Entry 8CYC (electron microscopy, 2.90 A resolution); this record covers chains A and B of the 6 polymer chains in the assembly.

# Chain A (and B)
Name: Spike glycoprotein
Source organism: Severe acute respiratory syndrome coronavirus 2
Notes: chain B of this document is another copy of the same molecule, construct and numbering; everything in this record applies to it too
Reference sequence: P0DTC2 (SPIKE_SARS2); residues 1-1273 here = UniProt positions 1-1273
Sequence (1273 residues; row label = number of the first residue in the row):
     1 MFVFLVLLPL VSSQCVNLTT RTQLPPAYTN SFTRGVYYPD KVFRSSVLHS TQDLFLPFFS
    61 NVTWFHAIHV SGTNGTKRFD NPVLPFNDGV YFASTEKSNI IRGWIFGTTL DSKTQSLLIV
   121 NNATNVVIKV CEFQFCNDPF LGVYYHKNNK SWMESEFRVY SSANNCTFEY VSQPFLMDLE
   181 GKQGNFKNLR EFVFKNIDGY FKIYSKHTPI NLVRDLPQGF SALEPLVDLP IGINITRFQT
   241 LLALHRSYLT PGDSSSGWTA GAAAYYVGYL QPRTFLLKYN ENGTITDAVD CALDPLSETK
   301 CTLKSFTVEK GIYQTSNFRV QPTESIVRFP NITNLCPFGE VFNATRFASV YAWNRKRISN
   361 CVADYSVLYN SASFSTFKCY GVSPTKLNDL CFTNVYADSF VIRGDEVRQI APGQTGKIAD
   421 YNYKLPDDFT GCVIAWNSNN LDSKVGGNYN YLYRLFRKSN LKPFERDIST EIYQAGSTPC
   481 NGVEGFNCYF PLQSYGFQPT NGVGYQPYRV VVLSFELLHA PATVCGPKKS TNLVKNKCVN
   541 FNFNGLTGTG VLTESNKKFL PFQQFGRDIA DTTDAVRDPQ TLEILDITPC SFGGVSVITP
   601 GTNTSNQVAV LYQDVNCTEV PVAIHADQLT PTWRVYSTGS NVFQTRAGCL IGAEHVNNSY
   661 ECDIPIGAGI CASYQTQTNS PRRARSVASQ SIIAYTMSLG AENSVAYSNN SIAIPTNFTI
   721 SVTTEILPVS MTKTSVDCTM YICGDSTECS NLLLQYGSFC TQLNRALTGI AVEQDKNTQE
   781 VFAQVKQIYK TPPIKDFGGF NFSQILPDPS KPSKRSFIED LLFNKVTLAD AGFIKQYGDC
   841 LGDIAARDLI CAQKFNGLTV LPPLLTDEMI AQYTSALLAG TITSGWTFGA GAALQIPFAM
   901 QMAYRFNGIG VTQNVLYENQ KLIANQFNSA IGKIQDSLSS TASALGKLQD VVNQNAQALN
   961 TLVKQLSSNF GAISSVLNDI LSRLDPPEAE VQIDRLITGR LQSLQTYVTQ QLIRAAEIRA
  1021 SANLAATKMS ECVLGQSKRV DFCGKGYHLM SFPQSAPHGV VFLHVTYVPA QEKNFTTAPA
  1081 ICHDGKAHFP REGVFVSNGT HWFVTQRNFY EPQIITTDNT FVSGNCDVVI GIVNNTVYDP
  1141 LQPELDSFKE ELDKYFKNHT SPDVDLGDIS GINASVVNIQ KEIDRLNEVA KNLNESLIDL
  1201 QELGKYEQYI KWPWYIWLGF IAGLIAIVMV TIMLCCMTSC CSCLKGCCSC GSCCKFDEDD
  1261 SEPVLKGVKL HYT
Disordered / not traced: 1-12, 677-688, 828-853, 1148-1273 (chain B: 1-12, 677-688, 833-853, 1148-1273)
Construct notes: conflict Pro-986 (Lys in P0DTC2), Pro-987 (Val in P0DTC2)
Swiss-Prot annotation at these positions:
  - region: Asn-280 to Cys-301 (Putative superantigen), Arg-403 to Asp-405 (Integrin-binding motif), Asn-448 to Phe-456 (Immunodominant HLA epitope recognized by the CD8+), Pro-681 to Ala-684 (Putative superantigen), Ser-816 to Tyr-837 (Fusion peptide 1), Lys-835 to Phe-855 (Fusion peptide 2), Asp-1163 to Glu-1202 (Heptad repeat 2)
  - motif: Met-1237 to Cys-1241 (Binding to host endocytosis trafficking protein SNX27), Asp-1257 to Glu-1262 (Diacidic ER export motif (host COPII)), Ser-1261 to Gly-1267 (Binding to host plasma membrane localising/FERM domain proteins), Lys-1269 to Thr-1273 (KxHxx, ER retrieval signal (COPI))
  - site (Cleavage): Arg-685, Ser-686, Arg-815, Ser-816
  - lipidation (S-palmitoyl cysteine): Cys-1235, Cys-1236, Cys-1240, Cys-1241, Cys-1243, Cys-1247, Cys-1248, Cys-1250, Cys-1253, Cys-1254
  - glycosylation: Asn-17 (N-linked (GlcNAc...) (complex) asparagine), Asn-61 (N-linked (GlcNAc...) (hybrid) asparagine), Asn-74 (N-linked (GlcNAc...) (complex) asparagine), Asn-122 (N-linked (GlcNAc...) (hybrid) asparagine), Asn-149 (N-linked (GlcNAc...) (complex) asparagine), Asn-165 (N-linked (GlcNAc...) (complex) asparagine), Asn-234 (N-linked (GlcNAc...) (high mannose) asparagine), Asn-282 (N-linked (GlcNAc...) (complex) asparagine), Thr-323 (O-linked (GalNAc) threonine), Ser-325 (O-linked (HexNAc...) serine), Asn-331 (N-linked (GlcNAc...) (complex) asparagine), Asn-343 (N-linked (GlcNAc...) (complex) asparagine), Asn-603 (N-linked (GlcNAc...) (hybrid) asparagine), Asn-616 (N-linked (GlcNAc...) (complex) asparagine), Asn-657 (N-linked (GlcNAc...) (complex) asparagine), Thr-676 (O-linked (GlcNAc...) threonine), Thr-678 (O-linked (GlcNAc...) threonine), Asn-709 (N-linked (GlcNAc...) (high mannose) asparagine), Asn-717 (N-linked (GlcNAc...) (hybrid) asparagine), Asn-801 (N-linked (GlcNAc...) (hybrid) asparagine) and 6 more in UniProt
  - natural variant: Leu-5 (L5F: In strain: Iota/B.1.526), Ser-13 (S13I: In strain: Epsilon/B.1.427/B.1.429), Leu-18 (L18F: In strain: Beta/B.1.351, Gamma/P.1 and 1 more), Thr-19 (T19I: In strain: Omicron/BQ.1.1, Omicron/XBB.1.5 and 1 more; T19R: In strain: Delta/B.1.617.2, Omicron/BA.2 and 4 more), Thr-20 (T20N: In strain: Gamma/P.1), Leu-24 to Ala-27 (sequence variant, change not given here; In strain: Omicron/BA.2, Omicron/BA.2.12.1 and 6 more), Pro-26 (P26S: In strain: Gamma/P.1), Gln-52 (Q52H: In strain: Omicron/EG.5.1), Ala-67 (A67V: In strain: Eta/B.1.525, Omicron/BA.1), His-69 to Val-70 (deletion: In strain: Alpha/B.1.1.7, Eta/B.1.525 and 5 more), Gly-75 (G75V: In strain: Lambda/C.37), Thr-76 (T76I: In strain: Lambda/C.37), 83 further natural variant entries in UniProt
  - mutagenesis: His-69 to Val-70 (Increased incorporation of cleaved spike into virions), Asn-121 (N121Q: Partial loss of biliverdin affinity), Arg-190 (R190K: Partial loss of biliverdin affinity), Asn-234 (N234Q: Increased resistance to neutralizing antibodies), Asn-331 (N331Q: Reduced viral infectivity), Asn-343 (N343Q: Reduced viral infectivity), Leu-452 (L452R: Increased resistance to neutralizing antibodies. Decreases HLA binding to NF9 epitope. Increased binding affinity to human ACE2), Tyr-453 (Y453F: Decreased HLA binding to NF9 epitope. Increased binding affinity to human ACE2), Ala-475 (A475V: Increased resistance to neutralizing antibodies), Val-483 (V483A: Increased resistance to neutralizing antibodies), Glu-484 (E484D: Increased replication in human TMEM106B overexpressing cells), Phe-490 (F490L: Increased resistance to neutralizing antibodies and human covalescent sera neutralization), 16 further mutagenesis entries in UniProt
Cystine bridges: Cys-15/Cys-136, Cys-131/Cys-166, Cys-291/Cys-301, Cys-336/Cys-361, Cys-379/Cys-432, Cys-391/Cys-525, Cys-480/Cys-488, Cys-538/Cys-590, Cys-617/Cys-649, Cys-662/Cys-671, Cys-738/Cys-760, Cys-743/Cys-749, Cys-1032/Cys-1043, Cys-1082/Cys-1126
What the authors report for this chain:
  - specificity-determining residues: Ala-372 (by similarity / conservation)
  - specificity-determining residues: Lys-378, His-519 (proposed by the authors, not directly observed)

# How chain A and chain B interact
Residue-residue contacts - 152 pairs, chain A then chain B:
  Tyr-38(A) / Phe-562(B)
  Lys-41(A) / Gln-563(B)
  Lys-41(A) / Gln-564(B)
  Lys-41(A) / Phe-565(B)
  Val-42(A) / Gln-564(B)
  Val-42(A) / Phe-565(B)
  Phe-43(A) / Lys-558(B)
  Phe-43(A) / Phe-559(B)  hydrophobic
  Phe-43(A) / Leu-560(B)  hydrophobic
  Phe-43(A) / Phe-565(B)
  Phe-43(A) / Gly-566(B)
  Arg-44(A) / Arg-567(B)
  Arg-44(A) / Asp-568(B)
  Arg-44(A) / Asp-571(B)  salt bridge
  Val-47(A) / Ile-569(B)  hydrophobic
  Thr-167(A) / Arg-357(B)
  Phe-168(A) / Asn-360(B)
  Gly-199(A) / Pro-521(B)
  Tyr-200(A) / Pro-521(B)  hydrophobic
  Glu-224(A) / Phe-562(B)
  Pro-225(A) / Gln-563(B)
  Pro-230(A) / Pro-521(B)  hydrophobic
  Asn-282(A) / Lys-558(B)
  Gly-283(A) / Leu-560(B)
  Asp-737(A) / Asn-317(B)  hydrogen bond
  Met-740(A) / Arg-319(B)
  Met-740(A) / Phe-592(B)  hydrophobic
  Asp-745(A) / Arg-319(B)
  Gln-755(A) / Ser-968(B)
  Gln-755(A) / Asn-969(B)  hydrogen bond (backbone-backbone)
  Gln-755(A) / Phe-970(B)
  Tyr-756(A) / Gln-965(B)
  Tyr-756(A) / Ser-968(B)  hydrogen bond (backbone-side chain)
  Tyr-756(A) / Phe-970(B)
  Gly-757(A) / Gln-965(B)
  Gly-757(A) / Ser-968(B)
  Ser-758(A) / Thr-961(B)
  Ser-758(A) / Gln-965(B)  hydrogen bond (backbone-side chain)
  Phe-759(A) / Gln-965(B)
  Phe-759(A) / Phe-970(B)  hydrophobic
  Phe-759(A) / Ser-1003(B)
  Gln-762(A) / Gln-957(B)  hydrogen bond
  Gln-762(A) / Thr-961(B)
  Arg-765(A) / Gln-957(B)
  Gln-784(A) / Asp-1041(B)
  Lys-786(A) / Gly-700(B)
  Lys-786(A) / Ala-701(B)
  Gln-787(A) / Ala-701(B)
  Gln-787(A) / Asn-703(B)  hydrogen bond
  Ile-788(A) / Leu-699(B)
  Ile-788(A) / Ala-701(B)  hydrogen bond (backbone-backbone)
  Ile-788(A) / Glu-702(B)
  Ile-788(A) / Asn-703(B)  hydrogen bond (backbone-backbone)
  Tyr-789(A) / Asn-703(B)
  Tyr-789(A) / Val-705(B)  hydrophobic
  Lys-790(A) / Glu-702(B)  salt bridge
  Lys-790(A) / Asn-703(B)  hydrogen bond (side chain-backbone)
  Pro-792(A) / Tyr-707(B)  hydrophobic
  Asp-796(A) / Tyr-707(B)  hydrogen bond (backbone-side chain)
  Asp-796(A) / Ser-708(B)
  Asp-796(A) / Asn-709(B)
  Phe-797(A) / Tyr-707(B)
  Lys-854(A) / Pro-589(B)
  Lys-854(A) / Phe-592(B)
  Lys-854(A) / Asp-614(B)
  Phe-855(A) / Asp-568(B)
  Phe-855(A) / Thr-572(B)
  Gly-857(A) / Phe-592(B)
  Thr-859(A) / Phe-592(B)
  Thr-859(A) / Gln-613(B)
  Thr-859(A) / Asp-614(B)
  Leu-861(A) / Gln-613(B)
  Pro-862(A) / Ala-647(B)  hydrophobic
  Pro-862(A) / Gly-667(B)
  Pro-862(A) / Ala-668(B)
  Pro-863(A) / Gly-667(B)
  Pro-863(A) / Ala-668(B)  hydrogen bond (backbone-backbone)
  Pro-863(A) / Gly-669(B)
  Leu-864(A) / Pro-665(B)  hydrophobic
  Leu-864(A) / Gly-669(B)  hydrogen bond (backbone-backbone)
  Leu-864(A) / Met-697(B)  hydrophobic
  Leu-865(A) / Met-697(B)  hydrophobic
  Met-869(A) / Gly-669(B)
  Gln-872(A) / Leu-699(B)
  Tyr-873(A) / Leu-699(B)
  Trp-886(A) / Tyr-1047(B)  hydrogen bond
  Trp-886(A) / Arg-1107(B)
  Thr-887(A) / Tyr-1047(B)
  Thr-887(A) / Arg-1107(B)
  Gly-889(A) / Val-1040(B)
  Gly-889(A) / Asp-1041(B)
  Gly-889(A) / Lys-1045(B)
  Ala-890(A) / Gly-1046(B)
  Ala-890(A) / Tyr-1047(B)  hydrophobic
  Ala-890(A) / Tyr-1067(B)
  Ala-890(A) / Val-1068(B)
  Ala-892(A) / Pro-1069(B)
  Ala-893(A) / Val-705(B)  hydrophobic
  Leu-894(A) / Ala-713(B)
  Leu-894(A) / Pro-715(B)
  Leu-894(A) / Glu-1072(B)
  Gln-895(A) / Val-705(B)
  Gln-895(A) / Ala-706(B)
  Gln-895(A) / Ser-711(B)
  Gln-895(A) / Ile-712(B)
  Gln-895(A) / Ala-713(B)  hydrogen bond (backbone-backbone)
  Gln-895(A) / Asn-1074(B)  hydrogen bond
  Ile-896(A) / Tyr-707(B)
  Ile-896(A) / Ile-712(B)  hydrophobic
  Pro-897(A) / Tyr-707(B)  hydrophobic
  Pro-897(A) / Ser-708(B)
  Pro-897(A) / Asn-709(B)
  Pro-897(A) / Ser-711(B)
  Phe-898(A) / Tyr-707(B)
  Met-900(A) / Thr-1077(B)
  Met-900(A) / Val-1094(B)  hydrophobic
  Tyr-904(A) / Gly-1093(B)
  Tyr-904(A) / Val-1094(B)
  Tyr-904(A) / Arg-1107(B)
  Asn-907(A) / Glu-1092(B)
  Thr-912(A) / Phe-1121(B)
  Gln-913(A) / Pro-1090(B)  hydrogen bond (side chain-backbone)
  Gln-913(A) / Arg-1091(B)  hydrogen bond (side chain-backbone)
  Gln-913(A) / Phe-1121(B)
  Asn-914(A) / Ser-1123(B)  hydrogen bond
  Tyr-917(A) / Pro-1079(B)  hydrophobic
  Tyr-917(A) / Phe-1089(B)  hydrophobic
  Tyr-917(A) / Val-1129(B)  hydrophobic
  Glu-918(A) / Phe-1089(B)
  Glu-918(A) / Ser-1123(B)
  Glu-918(A) / Val-1128(B)
  Val-963(A) / Ala-570(B)  hydrophobic
  Lys-964(A) / Asp-571(B)  salt bridge
  Asp-994(A) / Gly-971(B)
  Asp-994(A) / Arg-995(B)  salt bridge
  Gln-1005(A) / Thr-1006(B)
  Leu-1012(A) / Gln-1010(B)
  Ile-1013(A) / Ile-1013(B)  hydrophobic
  Ala-1016(A) / Glu-1017(B)
  Arg-1019(A) / Glu-1017(B)  salt bridge
  Arg-1019(A) / Ala-1020(B)
  Thr-1027(A) / Arg-1039(B)  hydrogen bond
  Ser-1030(A) / Val-1040(B)
  Ser-1030(A) / Asp-1041(B)  hydrogen bond
  Glu-1031(A) / Arg-1039(B)  salt bridge
  Leu-1034(A) / Val-1040(B)
  Leu-1034(A) / Asp-1041(B)
  Gly-1035(A) / Val-1040(B)
  Arg-1039(A) / Arg-1039(B)
  Leu-1141(A) / Leu-1141(B)  hydrophobic
  Glu-1144(A) / Leu-1141(B)
  Leu-1145(A) / Leu-1145(B)  hydrophobic
Also at the interface, not in a pair above, chain A (99 interface residues in all): His-49, Asp-198, Asp-228, Gly-232, Thr-284, Glu-773, Ile-794, Asn-856, Leu-858, Thr-866, Thr-883, Gly-891, Gln-920, Gln-1036, Lys-1038, Glu-1111, Gln-1113
Also at the interface, not in a pair above, chain B (98 interface residues in all): Ala-520, Thr-523, Thr-549, Asn-556, Cys-662, Thr-696, Ser-704, Asn-710, Gly-999, Lys-1038, Ala-1070, Ala-1078, Val-1122, Ile-1130, Gln-1142

# Summary
Chain A and chain B form an interface of 99 and 98 residues respectively, with 20 hydrogen bonds and 6 salt
bridges. Among the polar pairs are Arg-44(A)/Asp-571(B), Lys-790(A)/Glu-702(B) and Lys-964(A)/Asp-571(B).
Curated annotation (UniProt) lists 29 mutagenesis sites on chain A. From the paper: specificity determinants
Ala-372(A), Lys-378(A) and His-519(A).
Both chains are Spike glycoprotein (Severe acute respiratory syndrome coronavirus 2). Entry 8CYC (SARS-CoV-2
Spike protein in complex with a pan-sarbecovirus nanobody 2-34) was determined by electron microscopy together
with 8CWU, 8CWV, 8CXN, 8CXQ, 8CY6, 8CY7 and 5 further entries from the same study.
